Entry 5CUL (X-ray diffraction, 2.90 A resolution); this record covers chains A and B.

Chain A (and B):
Name: Translocation protein in type III secretion
Organism: Pseudomonas aeruginosa (strain ATCC 15692 / PAO1 / 1C / PRS 101 / LMG 12228)
Notes: chain B of this document is another copy of the same molecule, construct and numbering; everything in this record applies to it too
Reference sequence: Q9I337 (Q9I337_PSEAE); residues 4-126 here correspond to UniProt positions 220-342 (UniProt number = residue number + 216)
Amino-acid sequence (126 residues; numbered 1 to 126; the number before each row is that of its first residue):
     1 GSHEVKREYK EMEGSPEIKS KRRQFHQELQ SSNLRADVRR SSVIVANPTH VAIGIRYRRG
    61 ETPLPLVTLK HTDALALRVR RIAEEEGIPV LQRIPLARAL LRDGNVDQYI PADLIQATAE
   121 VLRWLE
Disordered / not traced: 1-19, 48-126 (chain B: 1-47)
Differences from the reference sequence: expression tag (1-3)
What the authors report for this chain:
  - catalytic residues: N47
  - mutagenesis - N47A: unchanged binding to PscP
  - mutagenesis - N47A: abolished catalytic activity
  - conformationally variable residues (helix shift): G14 to L29

How chain A and chain B interact:
Contacting residue pairs (59; chain A residue first):
  Q24(A) with Q108(B)
  E28(A) with V106(B)
  L34(A) with H71(B); R78(B); I82(B), hydrophobic
  R35(A) with I82(B); E85(B), salt bridge; E86(B), salt bridge
  D37(A) with T68(B); L69(B)
  V38(A) with L69(B); I82(B), hydrophobic; A83(B), hydrophobic; I88(B)
  R39(A) with E86(B), salt bridge
  R40(A) with R56(B), hydrogen bond (backbone-side chain); L66(B); T68(B); D107(B), salt bridge
  S41(A) with G54(B); I55(B); T68(B), hydrogen bond; L69(B); I88(B)
  S42(A) with I55(B), hydrogen bond (backbone-backbone); R56(B); Y57(B), hydrogen bond (side chain-backbone); P89(B)
  V43(A) with I53(B); G54(B); I55(B), hydrogen bond (backbone-backbone); I88(B); P89(B); V121(B), hydrophobic; L122(B), hydrophobic
  I44(A) with I53(B); G54(B); V79(B), hydrophobic; I88(B), hydrophobic; P89(B), hydrogen bond (backbone-backbone); V90(B); L91(B), hydrogen bond (backbone-backbone)
  V45(A) with A52(B); I53(B), hydrogen bond (backbone-backbone); L91(B); R93(B)
  A46(A) with V51(B); V90(B), hydrophobic; L91(B), hydrogen bond (backbone-backbone); Q92(B); R93(B), hydrogen bond (backbone-backbone); A97(B)
  N47(A) with P48(B); T49(B), hydrogen bond (side chain-backbone); H50(B); V51(B), hydrogen bond (side chain-backbone); Q92(B); I94(B); A97(B)
Interface residues without a listed pair, chain B (38 interface residues in all): L75, R80, L96, L100, L125

In short:
15 residues of chain A face 38 of chain B across their interface, with 12 hydrogen bonds and 4 salt bridges.
Among the polar pairs are R35(A)-E85(B), R35(A)-E86(B) and R39(A)-E86(B). The paper reports the catalytic
residue N47(A); N47A of chain A abolishes catalytic activity.
Chain A and chain B are both Translocation protein in type III secretion (Pseudomonas aeruginosa (strain ATCC
15692 / PAO1 / 1C / PRS 101 / LMG 12228)); the structure, crystal structure of the PscU C-terminal domain, was
determined by X-ray diffraction, deposited together with 5CUK.
